PDB entry 9G0B | electron microscopy, 3.20 A resolution | chains A and D of the 4 polymer chains in the assembly

Chain A:
Name: Capsid protein VP1
Source organism: rhinovirus A2
UniProt: P04936 (POLG_HRV2); residues -2 to 280 here correspond to UniProt positions 568-850 (UniProt number = residue number + 570)
Chain sequence (283 residues; row label = number of the first residue in the row; numbers below 1 keep their minus sign (Asn-2 is residue -2)):
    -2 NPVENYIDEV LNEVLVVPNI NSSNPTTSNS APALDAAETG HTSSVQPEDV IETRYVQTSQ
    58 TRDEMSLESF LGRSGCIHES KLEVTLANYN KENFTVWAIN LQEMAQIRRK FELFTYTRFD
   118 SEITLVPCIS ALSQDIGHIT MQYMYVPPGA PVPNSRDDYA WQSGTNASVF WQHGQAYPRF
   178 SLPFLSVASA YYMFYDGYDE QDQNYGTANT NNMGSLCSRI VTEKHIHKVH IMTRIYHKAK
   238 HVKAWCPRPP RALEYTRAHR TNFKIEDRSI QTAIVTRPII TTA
Disordered / not traced: -2 to 0
UniProt features mapped onto this chain:
  - site: Ala280 (Cleavage)

Chain D:
Name: Capsid protein VP4
Source organism: rhinovirus A2
UniProt: P04936 (POLG_HRV2); residues -22 to 45 here correspond to UniProt positions 2-69 (UniProt number = residue number + 24)
Chain sequence (68 residues; row label = number of the first residue in the row; numbers below 1 keep their minus sign (Gly-22 is residue -22)):
   -22 GAQVSRQNVG THSTQNSVSN GSSLNYFNIN YFKDAASNGA SKLEFTQDPS KFTDPVKDVL
    38 EKGIPTLQ
Disordered / not traced: -22 to 0, 35-45
UniProt features mapped onto this chain:
  - site: Gln45 (Cleavage)
  - lipidation: Gly-22 (N-myristoyl glycine)

Chain A / chain D interface:
Pairs across the interface (26; chain A residue first):
  Tyr3(A) - Leu1(D)
  Tyr3(A) - Asn2(D)
  Tyr3(A) - Tyr3(D)  hydrophobic
  Tyr3(A) - Asn5(D)  hydrogen bond
  Ile4(A) - Leu1(D)  hydrogen bond (backbone-backbone)
  Glu6(A) - Tyr3(D)  hydrogen bond
  Glu6(A) - Lys19(D)  salt bridge
  Val7(A) - Leu1(D)
  Val11(A) - Leu20(D)  hydrophobic
  Leu12(A) - Leu20(D)  hydrophobic
  Leu12(A) - Glu21(D)
  Gly37(A) - Pro32(D)
  His38(A) - Thr30(D)
  His38(A) - Asp31(D)
  His38(A) - Pro32(D)
  His38(A) - Val33(D)
  Thr39(A) - Thr30(D)  hydrogen bond (backbone-backbone)
  Asp60(A) - Leu20(D)
  Ser63(A) - Leu20(D)
  Glu65(A) - Ala17(D)
  Glu65(A) - Ser18(D)  hydrogen bond
  Asp117(A) - Ala13(D)
  Lys237(A) - Ala13(D)  hydrogen bond (side chain-backbone)
  Lys237(A) - Asn15(D)  hydrogen bond (side chain-backbone)
  His238(A) - Gly16(D)
  His238(A) - Ser18(D)
Other interface residues (no listed pair), chain A (18 interface residues in all): Ser178, Leu179, Pro180
Other interface residues (no listed pair), chain D (20 interface residues in all): Ala12, Ser14, Phe22, Thr23

In short:
18 residues of chain A face 20 of chain D across their interface, with 7 hydrogen bonds and 1 salt bridge.
Polar contacts include Glu6(A)-Lys19(D), Tyr3(A)-Asn5(D) and Glu6(A)-Tyr3(D).
Chain A is Capsid protein VP1 and chain D is Capsid protein VP4, both from rhinovirus A2; the structure,
Rhinovirus A2 uncoating intermediate revealing the natural pocket factor (pH 5.8 and 4 degrees Celsius), was
determined by electron microscopy.
